8TL8 - chains A and B; structure by X-ray diffraction, 3.20 A resolution.

# Chain A (and B)
Molecule: Protein sigma-NS
Notes: chain B of this document is another copy of the same molecule, construct and numbering; everything in this record applies to it too
UniProt: P03526 (SIGNS_REOVD); residues 1-366 here = UniProt positions 1-366
Amino-acid sequence (366 residues; row label = number of the first residue in the row):
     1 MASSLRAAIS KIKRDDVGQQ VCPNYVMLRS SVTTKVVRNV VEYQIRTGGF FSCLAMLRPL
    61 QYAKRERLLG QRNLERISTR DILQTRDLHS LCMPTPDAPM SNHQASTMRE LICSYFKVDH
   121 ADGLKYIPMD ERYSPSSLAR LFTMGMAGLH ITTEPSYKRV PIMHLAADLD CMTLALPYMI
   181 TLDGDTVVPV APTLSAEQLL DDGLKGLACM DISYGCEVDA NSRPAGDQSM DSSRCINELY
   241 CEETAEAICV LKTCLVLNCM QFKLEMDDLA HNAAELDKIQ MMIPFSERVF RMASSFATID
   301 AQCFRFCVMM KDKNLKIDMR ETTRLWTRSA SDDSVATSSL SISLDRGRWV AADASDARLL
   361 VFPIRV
Unresolved in the structure: 1-18, 218-231 (chain B: 1-17, 218-231)
Ligand contacts:
  - glycocholic acid (GCH), molecule 1: Thr-107, Glu-110, Leu-111, Ser-114, Gly-203, Leu-204, Tyr-240, Cys-241, Glu-242, Ala-245, Glu-246, Cys-249
  - glycocholic acid (GCH), molecule 2: Ile-180, Thr-181, Leu-182, Ala-208, Cys-209, Asn-237, Tyr-240, Lys-252
Curated features (UniProtKB/Swiss-Prot):
  - region: Met-1 to Lys-11 (Important for ssRNA-binding and formation of complexes)
  - natural variant: Met-260 (M260T: In strain: Mutant tsE320)
From the paper describing this entry:
  - binding site for glycocholic acid: Thr-107, Glu-110, Leu-111, Ser-114, Gly-203, Leu-204, Tyr-240, Glu-242, Ala-245, Glu-246
  - mutagenesis - R6A: abolished binding to RNA

# How chain A and chain B interact
Contacting residue pairs (31; chain A residue first):
  Leu-60(A) / Leu-60(B)  hydrophobic
  Lys-64(A) / Ala-167(B)
  Lys-64(A) / Asp-170(B)  salt bridge
  Lys-64(A) / Cys-171(B)
  Arg-67(A) / Ala-167(B)
  Arg-67(A) / Asp-168(B)  salt bridge
  Leu-68(A) / Asp-168(B)
  Leu-68(A) / Cys-171(B)  hydrophobic
  Leu-68(A) / Met-172(B)  hydrophobic
  Leu-68(A) / Arg-234(B)  hydrogen bond (backbone-side chain)
  Gly-148(A) / His-164(B)  hydrogen bond (backbone-side chain)
  Arg-159(A) / His-164(B)
  Arg-159(A) / Glu-243(B)  salt bridge
  Arg-159(A) / Thr-244(B)
  Val-160(A) / His-164(B)  hydrogen bond (backbone-side chain)
  Ile-162(A) / His-164(B)
  Ile-162(A) / Ala-167(B)  hydrophobic
  His-164(A) / Gly-148(B)  hydrogen bond (side chain-backbone)
  His-164(A) / Arg-159(B)
  His-164(A) / Val-160(B)  hydrogen bond (side chain-backbone)
  His-164(A) / Ile-162(B)
  Ala-167(A) / Lys-64(B)
  Ala-167(A) / Arg-67(B)
  Ala-167(A) / Ile-162(B)  hydrophobic
  Asp-168(A) / Arg-67(B)  salt bridge
  Asp-168(A) / Arg-159(B)  salt bridge
  Asp-170(A) / Lys-64(B)  salt bridge
  Cys-171(A) / Lys-64(B)
  Arg-234(A) / Leu-68(B)  hydrogen bond (side chain-backbone)
  Glu-243(A) / Arg-159(B)  salt bridge
  Thr-244(A) / Arg-159(B)
Also at the interface, not in a pair above, chain A (19 interface residues in all): Leu-69, Pro-161, Met-163
Also at the interface, not in a pair above, chain B (21 interface residues in all): Pro-161, Met-163, Leu-239, Cys-241

# Summary
Chain A and chain B form an interface of 19 and 21 residues respectively; the contacts include 6 hydrogen
bonds and 7 salt bridges. Among the polar pairs are Lys-64(A)/Asp-170(B), Arg-67(A)/Asp-168(B) and
Arg-159(A)/Glu-243(B). From the paper: a binding site for glycocholic acid at Thr-107(A), Glu-110(A) and
Leu-111(A) among others; R6A of chain A abolishes binding to RNA.
Both chains are Protein sigma-NS. Entry 8TL8 (Structure of Orthoreovirus RNA Chaperone SigmaNS R6A mutant in
complex with bile acid) was determined by X-ray diffraction together with 8TKA and 8TL1 from the same study.
